6ETI - chains A and B of the 6 polymer chains in the assembly; structure by electron microscopy, 3.10 A resolution.

== Chain A (and B) ==
Name: ATP-binding cassette sub-family G member 2
Source organism: Homo sapiens
Notes: chain B of this document is another copy of the same molecule, construct and numbering; everything in this record applies to it too
UniProtKB: Q9UNQ0 (ABCG2_HUMAN); numbering as in UniProt (aligned over 1-655)
Sequence (655 residues; row label = number of the first residue in the row):
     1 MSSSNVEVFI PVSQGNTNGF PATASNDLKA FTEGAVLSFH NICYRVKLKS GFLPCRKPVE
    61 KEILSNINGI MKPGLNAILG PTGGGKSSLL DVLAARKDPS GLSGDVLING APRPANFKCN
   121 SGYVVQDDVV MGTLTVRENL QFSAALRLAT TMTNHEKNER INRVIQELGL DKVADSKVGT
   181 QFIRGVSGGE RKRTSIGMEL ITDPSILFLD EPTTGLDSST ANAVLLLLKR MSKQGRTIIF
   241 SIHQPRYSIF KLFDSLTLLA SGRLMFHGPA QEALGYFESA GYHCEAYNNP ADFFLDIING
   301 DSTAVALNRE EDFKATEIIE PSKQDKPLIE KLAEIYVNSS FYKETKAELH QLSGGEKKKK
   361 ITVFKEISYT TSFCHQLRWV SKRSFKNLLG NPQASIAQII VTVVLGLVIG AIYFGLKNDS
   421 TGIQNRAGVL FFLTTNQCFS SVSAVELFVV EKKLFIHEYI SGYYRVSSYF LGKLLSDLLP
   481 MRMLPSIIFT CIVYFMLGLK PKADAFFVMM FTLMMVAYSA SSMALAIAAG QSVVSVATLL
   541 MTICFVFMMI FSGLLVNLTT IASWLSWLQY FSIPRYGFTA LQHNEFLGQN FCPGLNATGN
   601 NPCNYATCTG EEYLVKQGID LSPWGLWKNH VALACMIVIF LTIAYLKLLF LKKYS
Not modelled in the structure: 1-34, 47-60, 302-327, 355-368, 655
Disulfides: Cys592-Cys608
Covalently attached groups: N-acetylglucosamine (NAG) linked to Asn596
Residues lining bound ligands:
  - BWQ (tert-butyl 3-[(2S,5S,8S)-14-cyclopentyloxy-2-(2-methylpropyl)-4,7-bis(oxidanylidene)-3,6,17-triazatetracyclo[8.7.0.03,8.011,16]heptadeca-1(10),11,13,15-tetraen-5-yl]propanoate), molecule 1: Ala397, Gln398, Val401, Leu405, Phe431, Phe432, Thr435, Asn436, Phe439, Ser440, Met549
  - BWQ, molecule 2: Leu539, Thr542, Ile543, Val546, Met549, Leu555
UniProt features mapped onto this chain:
  - binding site (ATP): Gly80 to Ser87, Arg184 to Glu190, Glu211, His243
  - site (Not glycosylated): Asn418, Asn557
  - modified residue: Thr362 (Phosphothreonine)
  - glycosylation: Asn596 (N-linked (GlcNAc...) asparagine)
  - natural variant: Val12 (V12M: Found in Jr(a-) blood group phenotype), Gln141 (Q141K: Associated with high serum levels of uric acid and increased risk of gout), Arg147 (R147W: Loss of protein expression), Thr153 (T153M: Decreased protein abundance), Lys360 (deletion: No effect on protein abundance), Phe373 (F373C: Decreased protein abundance), Thr421 (T421A: No effect on protein abundance), Thr434 (T434M: No effect on protein abundance), Ser476 (S476P: No effect on protein abundance), Ser572 (S572R: Decreased protein abundance), Asp620 (D620N: No effect on protein abundance)
  - mutagenesis: Met71 (M71V: Decreased protein abundance. No effect on substrate transmembrane transport), Lys86 (K86M: Decreased protein abundance. Decreased localization to the plasma membrane and retained intracellularly. Loss of ATPase-coupled transmembrane transporter activity), Glu211 (E211Q: Decreased estrone-3 sulfate ATPase-coupled transmembrane transporter activity. Decreased substrate-induced ATP hydrolysis ...), Thr362 (T362A: Loss of phosphorylation by PIM1. Decreased localization to the plasma membrane. Decreased homooligomerization. Loss of function in resistance to drug treatment ...), Arg383 (R383C: Loss of protein expression), Asn418 (N418Q: No effect), Thr435 (T435A: No effect on stability. Increased estrone-3 sulfate ATPase-coupled transmembrane transporter activity. Increased substrate-induced ATP hydrolysis. Increased substrate transport ...), Asn436 (N436A: No effect on stability. Decreased estrone-3 sulfate ATPase-coupled transmembrane transporter activity. Decreased substrate-induced ATP hydrolysis. Decreased substrate transport), Phe439 (F439A: No effect on stability. Decreased estrone-3 sulfate ATPase-coupled transmembrane transporter activity. Decreased substrate-induced ATP hydrolysis. Decreased substrate transport), Arg482 (R482D: Decreases ATPase activity; R482G/N/S/T: Increases ATPase activity; R482K/I/M/Y: No change in ATPase activity; R482T/Y: Decreases transport activity), Val546 (V546A: No effect on stability. No effect on estrone-3 sulfate ATPase-coupled transmembrane transporter activity. No effect on substrate-induced ATP hydrolysis. No effect on substrate transport ...), Met549 (M549A: No effect on stability. No effect on estrone-3 sulfate ATPase-coupled transmembrane transporter activity. No effect on substrate-induced ATP hydrolysis. No effect on substrate transport), 7 further mutagenesis entries in UniProt
Reported in the primary citation:
  - binding site for BWQ: Ala397, Val401, Leu405, Phe431, Phe432, Thr435, Asn436, Phe439, Ser440, Leu539, Thr542, Ile543, Val546, Phe547, Met549, Leu555
  - contacts within the chain: Gln141-Asn158
  - disease-associated variants - Q141K: decreased expression (citing earlier work)
  - self-association interface (contacts with another copy of this molecule); pairs are residue here / residue on that copy: Cys603-Cys603 (disulfide)
  - post-translational modification sites: Asn596

== How chain A and chain B interact ==
Disulfides between the chains: Cys603(A)-Cys603(B)
Contacting residue pairs (69):
  Ser218(A) - Asn299(B)  hydrogen bond
  Ser219(A) - Asn299(B)
  Arg246(A) - Asp292(B)
  Tyr247(A) - Glu285(B)
  Tyr247(A) - Tyr287(B)
  Leu274(A) - Tyr287(B)
  Cys284(A) - Tyr287(B)  hydrophobic
  Glu285(A) - Tyr247(B)
  Tyr287(A) - Tyr247(B)
  Tyr287(A) - Leu274(B)
  Tyr287(A) - Cys284(B)  hydrophobic
  Tyr287(A) - Asn288(B)
  Tyr287(A) - Asn289(B)
  Tyr287(A) - Pro290(B)
  Asn288(A) - Tyr287(B)
  Asn289(A) - Tyr287(B)
  Pro290(A) - Tyr287(B)
  Asp292(A) - Arg246(B)
  Asn299(A) - Ser218(B)  hydrogen bond
  Asn299(A) - Ser219(B)
  Leu405(A) - Phe547(B)  hydrophobic
  Val408(A) - Phe547(B)  hydrophobic
  Ile409(A) - Ile550(B)  hydrophobic
  Ile412(A) - Phe551(B)  hydrophobic
  Ile412(A) - Val556(B)  hydrophobic
  Tyr413(A) - Leu555(B)  hydrogen bond (side chain-backbone)
  Tyr413(A) - Val556(B)
  Thr421(A) - Asn557(B)
  Thr421(A) - Thr560(B)
  Gln424(A) - Gly553(B)  hydrogen bond (side chain-backbone)
  Gln424(A) - Leu554(B)  hydrogen bond (side chain-backbone)
  Gln424(A) - Leu555(B)
  Gln424(A) - Asn557(B)
  Gln424(A) - Gln617(B)  hydrogen bond
  Asn425(A) - Leu555(B)
  Asn425(A) - Val556(B)
  Asn425(A) - Asn557(B)
  Asn425(A) - Thr560(B)
  Gly428(A) - Leu555(B)
  Phe431(A) - Leu555(B)  hydrophobic
  Phe432(A) - Ile550(B)  hydrophobic
  Phe547(A) - Leu405(B)  hydrophobic
  Phe547(A) - Val408(B)  hydrophobic
  Ile550(A) - Ile409(B)  hydrophobic
  Phe551(A) - Ile412(B)  hydrophobic
  Gly553(A) - Gln424(B)  hydrogen bond (backbone-side chain)
  Leu554(A) - Gln424(B)  hydrogen bond (backbone-side chain)
  Leu554(A) - Leu555(B)  hydrophobic
  Leu555(A) - Tyr413(B)  hydrogen bond (backbone-side chain)
  Leu555(A) - Gln424(B)
  Leu555(A) - Asn425(B)
  Leu555(A) - Gly428(B)
  Leu555(A) - Phe431(B)  hydrophobic
  Leu555(A) - Leu554(B)  hydrophobic
  Val556(A) - Ile412(B)  hydrophobic
  Val556(A) - Tyr413(B)
  Val556(A) - Asn425(B)
  Asn557(A) - Thr421(B)
  Asn557(A) - Gln424(B)
  Asn557(A) - Asn425(B)
  Thr560(A) - Thr421(B)
  Cys592(A) - Tyr605(B)  hydrophobic
  Pro593(A) - Tyr605(B)  hydrogen bond (backbone-side chain)
  Cys603(A) - Cys603(B)  disulfide
  Tyr605(A) - Cys592(B)  hydrophobic
  Tyr605(A) - Pro593(B)  hydrogen bond (side chain-backbone)
  Tyr605(A) - Ala606(B)
  Ala606(A) - Tyr605(B)
  Gln617(A) - Gln424(B)  hydrogen bond
Other interface residues (no listed pair), chain A (47 interface residues in all): Ser248, Ala286, Asp296, Ala411, Ser420, Ile561, Leu565, Lys616
Other interface residues (no listed pair), chain B (47 interface residues in all): Ser248, Ala286, Asp296, Ala411, Ser420, Phe432, Ile561, Leu565, Lys616

== In short ==
The chain A/chain B interface involves 47 residues from each chain, with 1 disulfide bond and 12 hydrogen
bonds. Polar contacts include Ser218(A)-Asn299(B), Tyr413(A)-Leu555(B) and Gln424(A)-Gly553(B). Bound to chain
A: compound BWQ. From the paper: a binding site for BWQ at Ala397(A), Val401(A) and Leu405(A) among others;
Q141K of chain A reduces expression.
Chain A and chain B are both ATP-binding cassette sub-family G member 2 (Homo sapiens); the structure,
Structure of inhibitor-bound ABCG2, was determined by electron microscopy (same publication as 6HIJ, 6FEQ and
6FFC).
